PDB entry 7WZZ | X-ray diffraction, 1.30 A resolution | chains A and C of the 3 polymer chains in the assembly

# Chain A
Name: MHC class I antigen
Organism: Homo sapiens
Reference sequence: F4NC28 (F4NC28_HUMAN); residues 1-277 here correspond to UniProt positions 25-301 (UniProt number = residue number + 24)
Amino-acid sequence (277 residues; row label = number of the first residue in the row):
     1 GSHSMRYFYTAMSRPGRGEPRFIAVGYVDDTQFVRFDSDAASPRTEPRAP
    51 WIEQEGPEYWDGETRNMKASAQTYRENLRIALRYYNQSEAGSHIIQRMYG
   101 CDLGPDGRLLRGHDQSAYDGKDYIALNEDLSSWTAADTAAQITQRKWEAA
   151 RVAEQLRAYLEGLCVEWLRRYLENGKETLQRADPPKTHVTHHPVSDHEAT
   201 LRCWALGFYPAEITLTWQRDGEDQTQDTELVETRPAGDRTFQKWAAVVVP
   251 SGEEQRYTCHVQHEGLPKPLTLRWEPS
Disulfide bonds: Cys-101/Cys-164, Cys-203/Cys-259

# Chain C
Name: Lys-ala-gly-gln-val-val-thr-ile-trp
Amino-acid sequence (9 residues; row label = number of the first residue in the row):
     1 KAGQVVTIW

# Chain A / chain C interface
Pairs across the interface (39):
  Met-5(A) / Lys-1(C)
  Tyr-7(A) / Lys-1(C)  hydrogen bond (side chain-backbone)
  Tyr-7(A) / Ala-2(C)  hydrogen bond (side chain-backbone)
  Tyr-9(A) / Gly-3(C)
  Tyr-59(A) / Lys-1(C)
  Glu-63(A) / Lys-1(C)
  Glu-63(A) / Ala-2(C)  hydrogen bond (side chain-backbone)
  Asn-66(A) / Ala-2(C)
  Asn-66(A) / Gly-3(C)  hydrogen bond (side chain-backbone)
  Asn-66(A) / Gln-4(C)
  Met-67(A) / Ala-2(C)  hydrophobic
  Thr-73(A) / Thr-7(C)
  Tyr-74(A) / Thr-7(C)  hydrogen bond
  Glu-76(A) / Ile-8(C)
  Asn-77(A) / Thr-7(C)  hydrogen bond (side chain-backbone)
  Asn-77(A) / Ile-8(C)
  Asn-77(A) / Trp-9(C)  hydrogen bond (side chain-backbone)
  Ile-80(A) / Ile-8(C)  hydrophobic
  Ile-80(A) / Trp-9(C)
  Tyr-84(A) / Trp-9(C)  hydrogen bond (side chain-backbone)
  Ile-95(A) / Trp-9(C)  hydrophobic
  Arg-97(A) / Thr-7(C)
  Tyr-99(A) / Ala-2(C)
  Tyr-99(A) / Gly-3(C)  hydrogen bond (side chain-backbone)
  Ala-117(A) / Trp-9(C)
  Tyr-123(A) / Trp-9(C)
  Thr-143(A) / Trp-9(C)  hydrogen bond (side chain-backbone)
  Lys-146(A) / Trp-9(C)
  Trp-147(A) / Thr-7(C)
  Trp-147(A) / Ile-8(C)  hydrogen bond (side chain-backbone)
  Trp-147(A) / Trp-9(C)
  Val-152(A) / Thr-7(C)
  Gln-155(A) / Val-5(C)
  Leu-156(A) / Val-5(C)  hydrophobic
  Tyr-159(A) / Lys-1(C)  hydrogen bond (side chain-backbone)
  Tyr-159(A) / Ala-2(C)
  Tyr-159(A) / Gly-3(C)  hydrogen bond (side chain-backbone)
  Trp-167(A) / Lys-1(C)
  Tyr-171(A) / Lys-1(C)  hydrogen bond (side chain-backbone)
Interface residues without a listed pair, chain A (30 interface residues in all): Ala-81, Ser-116, Tyr-118
Interface residues without a listed pair, chain C (9 interface residues in all): Val-6
Interface features reported in the paper:
  - pairs named by the authors: Tyr-7(A)/Ala-2(C) (hydrogen bond), Glu-63(A)/Ala-2(C) (hydrogen bond), Glu-63(A)/Gln-4(C) (water-mediated contact), Tyr-74(A)/Trp-9(C) (water-mediated contact), Asn-77(A)/Trp-9(C) (hydrogen bond), Ile-80(A)/Trp-9(C), Tyr-84(A)/Trp-9(C) (hydrogen bond), Arg-97(A)/Val-5(C) (water-mediated contact), Tyr-99(A)/Ala-2(C), Ser-116(A)/Trp-9(C) (water-mediated contact)

# Summary
30 residues of chain A face 9 of chain C across their interface; the contacts include 14 hydrogen bonds. Polar
contacts include Tyr-7(A)/Lys-1(C), Tyr-7(A)/Ala-2(C) and Glu-63(A)/Ala-2(C). The paper describes hydrogen
bonds between Tyr-7(A) and Ala-2(C), Glu-63(A) and Ala-2(C) and Asn-77(A) and Trp-9(C) among others;
water-mediated contacts between Glu-63(A) and Gln-4(C), Tyr-74(A) and Trp-9(C) and Arg-97(A) and Val-5(C)
among others; contacts between Ile-80(A) and Trp-9(C) and Tyr-99(A) and Ala-2(C).
Here chain A is MHC class I antigen (Homo sapiens) and chain C is Lys-ala-gly-gln-val-val-thr-ile-trp. Entry
7WZZ (Crystal structure of peptide KAGQVVTIW in complex with HLA-B5801) was determined by X-ray diffraction
(same publication as 7X00, 7X1B and 7X1C).
